4O7I - chain A; structure by X-ray diffraction, 2.11 A resolution.

# Chain A
Protein: 3'(2'), 5'-bisphosphate nucleotidase, putative
Organism: Entamoeba histolytica
Notes: EC 3.1.3.7
UniProtKB: C4M4T9 (C4M4T9_ENTHI); residues 1-317 here = UniProt positions 1-317
Sequence (325 residues; numbered 1 to 325; the number before each row is that of its first residue):
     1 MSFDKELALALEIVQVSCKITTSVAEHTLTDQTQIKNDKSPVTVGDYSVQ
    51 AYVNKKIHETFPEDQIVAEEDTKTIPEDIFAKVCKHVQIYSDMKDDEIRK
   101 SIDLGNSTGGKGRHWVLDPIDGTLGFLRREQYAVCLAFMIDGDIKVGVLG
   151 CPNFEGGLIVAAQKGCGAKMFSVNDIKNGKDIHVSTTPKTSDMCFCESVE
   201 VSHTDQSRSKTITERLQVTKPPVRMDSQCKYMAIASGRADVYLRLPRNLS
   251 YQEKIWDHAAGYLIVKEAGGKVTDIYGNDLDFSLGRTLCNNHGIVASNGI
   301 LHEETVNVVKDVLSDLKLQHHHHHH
Not modelled in the structure: 318-325
Differences from the reference sequence: expression tag (318-325)
Bound ions: Mg2+: E69, D118, I120
Curated features (UniProtKB/Swiss-Prot):
  - active site (Proton acceptor): D46, T123
  - binding site (Mg(2+)): E69, D118, I120, D121, D257
  - binding site (adenosine 3',5'-bisphosphate): T123, H203, S227, K230, R244, D257
  - binding site (AMP): S198, H203, S227, K230, R244, Y251, D257

# In short
E69, D118 and I120 coordinate Mg2+. From UniProt: active-site residues D46 and T123, 5 Mg2+-binding residues,
6 adenosine 3',5'-bisphosphate-binding residues and 7 AMP-binding residues.
Chain A is 3'(2'), 5'-bisphosphate nucleotidase, putative (Entamoeba histolytica); the structure, Structural
and functional characterization of 3'(2'),5'-bisphosphate nucleotidase1 from Entamoeba histolytica, was
determined by X-ray diffraction (same publication as 4HXV).
